Entry 4AQ5 (electron microscopy, 6.20 A resolution (low resolution: residue-level contacts below are approximate; hydrogen-bond / salt-bridge calls are withheld)); this record covers chains A and E of the 5 polymer chains in the assembly.

# Chain A
Name: Acetylcholine receptor subunit alpha
Source organism: Torpedo marmorata
Reference sequence: P02711 (ACHA_TORMA); residues -23 to 437 here correspond to UniProt positions 1-461 (UniProt number = residue number + 24)
Chain sequence (461 residues; numbered -23 to 437; the number before each row is that of its first residue; numbers below 1 keep their minus sign (Met-23 is residue -23)):
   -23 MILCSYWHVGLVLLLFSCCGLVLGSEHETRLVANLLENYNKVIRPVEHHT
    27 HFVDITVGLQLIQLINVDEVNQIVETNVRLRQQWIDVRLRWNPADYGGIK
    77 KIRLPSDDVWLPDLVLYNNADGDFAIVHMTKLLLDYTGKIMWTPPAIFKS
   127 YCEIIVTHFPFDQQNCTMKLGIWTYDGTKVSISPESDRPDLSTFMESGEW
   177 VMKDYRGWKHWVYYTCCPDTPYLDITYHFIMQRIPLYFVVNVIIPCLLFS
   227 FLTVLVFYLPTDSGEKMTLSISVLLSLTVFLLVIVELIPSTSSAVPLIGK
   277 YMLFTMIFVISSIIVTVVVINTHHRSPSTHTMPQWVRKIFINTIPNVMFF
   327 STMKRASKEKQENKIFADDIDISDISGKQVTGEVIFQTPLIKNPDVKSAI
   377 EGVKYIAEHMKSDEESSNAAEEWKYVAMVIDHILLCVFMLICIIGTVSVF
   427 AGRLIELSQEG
Not modelled in the structure: -23 to 0, 307-373
UniProt features mapped onto this chain:
  - glycosylation: Asn141 (N-linked (GlcNAc...) asparagine)
Disulfide bonds: Cys128-Cys142, Cys192-Cys193
From the paper describing this entry:
  - disease-associated variants - V285I: decreased signaling (citing earlier work)

# Chain E
Name: Acetylcholine receptor gamma subunit
Source organism: Torpedo marmorata
Reference sequence: Q6S3H9 (Q6S3H9_TORMA); residues 1-488 here correspond to UniProt positions 18-505 (UniProt number = residue number + 17)
Chain sequence (488 residues; row label = number of the first residue in the row):
     1 NEEGRLIEKLLGDYDKRIKPAKTLDHVIDVTLKLTLTNLISLNEKEEALT
    51 TNVWIEIQWNDYRLSWNTSEYEGIDLVRIPSELLWLPDVVLENNVDGQFE
   101 VAYYANVLVYNDGSMYWLPPAIYRSTCPIAVTYFPFDWQNCSLVFRSQTY
   151 NAHEVNLQLSAEEGEVVEWIHIDPEDFTENGEWTIRHRPAKKNYNWQLTK
   201 DDIDFQEIIFFLIIQRKPLFYIINIIAPCVLISSLVVLVYFLPAQAGGQK
   251 CTLSISVLLAQTIFLFLIAQKVPETSLNVPLIGKYLIFVMFVSLVIVTNC
   301 VIVLNVSLRTPNTHSLSEKIKHLFLEFLPKYLGMHLEPSEETPEKPQPRR
   351 RSSFGIMIKAEEYILKKPRSELMFEEQKDRHGLKRVNKMTSDIDIGTTVD
   401 LYKDLANFAPEIKSCVEACNFIAKSTKEQNDSGSENENWVLIGKVIDKAC
   451 FWIALLLFSLGTLAIFLTGHLNQVPEFPFPGDPRKYVP
Not modelled in the structure: 165-171, 315-413, 478-488
Disulfide bonds: Cys127-Cys141

# Interface between chain A and chain E
Pairs across the interface - 41 pairs, chain A then chain E:
  Val18(A) - Pro80(E)
  Arg20(A) - Arg78(E)
  Val46(A) - Asn180(E)
  Asp99(A) - Val101(E)
  Tyr127(A) - Asn38(E)
  Trp149(A) - Ala105(E)
  Trp149(A) - Pro119(E)
  Trp149(A) - Pro120(E)
  Thr150(A) - Arg78(E)
  Thr150(A) - Asn106(E)
  Tyr151(A) - Arg78(E)
  Tyr151(A) - Asn106(E)
  Asp152(A) - Arg78(E)
  Lys155(A) - Leu76(E)
  Lys155(A) - Arg78(E)
  Met243(A) - Gln249(E)
  Met243(A) - Lys250(E)
  Thr244(A) - Leu253(E)
  Ile247(A) - Leu253(E)
  Ile247(A) - Ser256(E)
  Ile247(A) - Val257(E)
  Leu251(A) - Ser256(E)
  Leu251(A) - Ala260(E)
  Leu251(A) - Phe264(E)
  Thr254(A) - Phe264(E)
  Val255(A) - Ile263(E)
  Val255(A) - Phe264(E)
  Leu258(A) - Leu267(E)
  Glu262(A) - Leu267(E)
  Glu262(A) - Gln270(E)
  Val293(A) - Leu238(E)
  Asn297(A) - Gln245(E)
  His300(A) - Gln245(E)
  His300(A) - Ala246(E)
  Arg301(A) - Gln245(E)
  Ser302(A) - Gln245(E)
  Pro303(A) - Ala244(E)
  Pro303(A) - Gln245(E)
  Val379(A) - Lys424(E)
  Ile382(A) - Lys424(E)
  Ala383(A) - Lys427(E)
Interface residues without a listed pair, chain A (35 interface residues in all): Gln48, Asp89, Ile131, Leu250, Pro272, Ile286, Ile289, Ser304
Interface residues without a listed pair, chain E (35 interface residues in all): Ile74, Glu179, Ala227, Leu231, Ser234, Leu242, Gly247, Thr252, Leu259

# Summary
Chain A and chain E each contribute 35 residues to their interface. The paper reports that V285I of chain A
reduces signaling.
Chain A is Acetylcholine receptor subunit alpha and chain E is Acetylcholine receptor gamma subunit, both from
Torpedo marmorata; the structure, Gating movement in acetylcholine receptor analysed by time-resolved electron
cryo-microscopy (closed class), was determined by electron microscopy, deposited together with 4AQ9.
